Entry 4N9V (X-ray diffraction, 1.10 A resolution); this record covers chain A.

# Chain A
Name: Uricase
From: Aspergillus flavus
Notes: EC 1.7.3.3
UniProt: Q00511 (URIC_ASPFL); residues 1-301 here correspond to UniProt positions 2-302 (UniProt number = residue number + 1)
Chain sequence (302 residues; numbered 0 to 301; the number before each row is that of its first residue; numbering starts at 0):
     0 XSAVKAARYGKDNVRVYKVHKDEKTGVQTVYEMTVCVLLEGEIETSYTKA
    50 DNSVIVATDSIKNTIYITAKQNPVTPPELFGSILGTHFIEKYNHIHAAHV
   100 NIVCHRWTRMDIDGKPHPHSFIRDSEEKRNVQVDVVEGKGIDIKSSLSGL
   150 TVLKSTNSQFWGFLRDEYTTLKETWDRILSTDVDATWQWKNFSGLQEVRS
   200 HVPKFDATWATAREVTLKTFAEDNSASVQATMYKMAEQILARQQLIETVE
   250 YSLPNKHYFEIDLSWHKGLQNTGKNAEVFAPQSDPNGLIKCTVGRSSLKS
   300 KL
Disordered / not traced: 296-301
Sequence notes: acetylation (0)
Modified / non-standard residues: ACE (acetyl group) at position 0
Ion coordination: Zn2+ site 1: D11, C35 (together with 8-azaxanthine); Zn2+ site 2: C35, H98 (together with 8-azaxanthine); Na+: I88, Y91, N92, I94, E136
Small-molecule neighbours:
  - 8-azaxanthine (AZA), molecule 1: R7, D11, C35, L37, H98, S251, L287, K289
  - 8-azaxanthine (AZA), molecule 2: Y8, K10, I54, A56, T57, D58, F159, L170, R176, S226, V227, Q228, N254, I288
  - 8-azaxanthine (AZA), molecule 3: D11, C35, H98, N100, Q131
Swiss-Prot annotation at these positions:
  - motif: S299 to L301 (Microbody targeting signal)
  - active site (Charge relay system): K10, T57, H256
  - binding site (5-hydroxyisourate): T57, D58, F159, R176, V227, Q228, N254
  - binding site (O2): T57, N254
  - binding site (urate): T57, D58, F159, R176, V227, Q228, N254
  - modified residue: S1 (N-acetylserine)

# Summary
Bound to chain A: 3 copies of 8-azaxanthine. D11 and C35 coordinate Zn2+ site 1. C35 and H98 form the Zn2+
site 2. From UniProt: 3 active-site residues, 7 residues binding 5-hydroxyisourate, O2-binding residues T57
and N254 and 7 urate-binding residues.
Chain A is Uricase (Aspergillus flavus); the structure, High resolution x-ray structure of urate oxidase in
complex with 8-azaxanthine, was determined by X-ray diffraction (same publication as 4N3M, 4N9M and 4N9S).
